Entry 6OU9 (electron microscopy, 3.20 A resolution); this record covers chains B and C of the 3 polymer chains in the assembly.

[Chain B]
Name: Major capsid protein
From: Norovirus Hu/GI.7/TCH-060/USA/2003
UniProt: G8FL04 (G8FL04_9CALI); the construct has insertions or renumbered stretches relative to UniProt, so the offset changes along the chain: 3-193 = UniProt 1-191; 200-539 = UniProt 200-539
Amino-acid sequence (539 residues; numbered 3 to 539 plus 8 insertion-coded residues; 6 numbers in that range are skipped by the numbering (no residue carries them; nothing is unmodelled there); the number before each row is that of its first residue; a row labelled like 193A-193H holds insertion residues (193A, then the next letters in order)):
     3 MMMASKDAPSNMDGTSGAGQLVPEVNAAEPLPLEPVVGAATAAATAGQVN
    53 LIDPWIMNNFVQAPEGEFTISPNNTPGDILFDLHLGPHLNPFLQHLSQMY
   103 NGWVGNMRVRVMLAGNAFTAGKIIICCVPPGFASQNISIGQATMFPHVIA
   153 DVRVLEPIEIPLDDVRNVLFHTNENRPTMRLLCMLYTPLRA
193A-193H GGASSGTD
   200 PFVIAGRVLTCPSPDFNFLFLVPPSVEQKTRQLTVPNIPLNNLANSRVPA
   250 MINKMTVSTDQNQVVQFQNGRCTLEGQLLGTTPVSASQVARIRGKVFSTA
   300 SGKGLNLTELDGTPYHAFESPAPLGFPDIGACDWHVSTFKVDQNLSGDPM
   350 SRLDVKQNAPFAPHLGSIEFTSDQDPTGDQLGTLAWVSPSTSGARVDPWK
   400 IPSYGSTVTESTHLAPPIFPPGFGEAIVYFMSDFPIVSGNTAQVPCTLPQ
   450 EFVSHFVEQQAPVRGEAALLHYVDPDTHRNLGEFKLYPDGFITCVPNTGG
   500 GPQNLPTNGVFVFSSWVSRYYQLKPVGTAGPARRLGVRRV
Unresolved in the structure: 3-14, 193A-193H, 528-539

[Chain C]
Name: Major capsid protein
From: Norovirus Hu/GI.7/TCH-060/USA/2003
UniProt: G8FL04 (G8FL04_9CALI); the construct has insertions or renumbered stretches relative to UniProt, so the offset changes along the chain: 3-194 = UniProt 1-192; 200-539 = UniProt 200-539
Amino-acid sequence (539 residues; row label = number of the first residue in the row; note: 5 numbers in that range are skipped by the numbering (no residue carries them; nothing is unmodelled there); a row labelled like 194A-194G holds insertion residues (194A, then the next letters in order)):
     3 MMMASKDAPSNMDGTSGAGQLVPEVNAAEPLPLEPVVGAATAAATAGQVN
    53 LIDPWIMNNFVQAPEGEFTISPNNTPGDILFDLHLGPHLNPFLQHLSQMY
   103 NGWVGNMRVRVMLAGNAFTAGKIIICCVPPGFASQNISIGQATMFPHVIA
   153 DVRVLEPIEIPLDDVRNVLFHTNENRPTMRLLCMLYTPLRAG
194A-194G GASSGTD
   200 PFVIAGRVLTCPSPDFNFLFLVPPSVEQKTRQLTVPNIPLNNLANSRVPA
   250 MINKMTVSTDQNQVVQFQNGRCTLEGQLLGTTPVSASQVARIRGKVFSTA
   300 SGKGLNLTELDGTPYHAFESPAPLGFPDIGACDWHVSTFKVDQNLSGDPM
   350 SRLDVKQNAPFAPHLGSIEFTSDQDPTGDQLGTLAWVSPSTSGARVDPWK
   400 IPSYGSTVTESTHLAPPIFPPGFGEAIVYFMSDFPIVSGNTAQVPCTLPQ
   450 EFVSHFVEQQAPVRGEAALLHYVDPDTHRNLGEFKLYPDGFITCVPNTGG
   500 GPQNLPTNGVFVFSSWVSRYYQLKPVGTAGPARRLGVRRV
Unresolved in the structure: 3-32, 194A-194G, 405-410, 527-539

[Interface between chain B and chain C]
Pairs across the interface (47; chain B residue first):
  Asp-15(B) with Asp-153(C); Val-156(C)
  Gly-16(B) with Asp-153(C); Val-156(C)
  Gly-19(B) with Ala-119(C); Arg-155(C)
  Ala-20(B) with Arg-155(C)
  Leu-23(B) with Phe-120(C), hydrophobic
  Trp-57(B) with Pro-34(C); Glu-36(C)
  Asn-61(B) with Pro-34(C)
  Phe-62(B) with His-149(C)
  Val-63(B) with Thr-145(C); Met-146(C), hydrophobic
  Gln-64(B) with Gly-142(C); Thr-145(C), hydrogen bond (backbone-side chain); Tyr-188(C), hydrogen bond
  Glu-69(B) with Ile-141(C)
  Pro-93(B) with Met-146(C), hydrophobic
  Phe-94(B) with Met-146(C), hydrophobic
  Met-114(B) with Lys-124(C)
  Gly-117(B) with Ala-122(C); Arg-155(C), hydrogen bond (backbone-side chain)
  Asn-118(B) with Phe-120(C); Thr-121(C); Ala-122(C); Arg-192(C); Ala-193(C)
  Leu-157(B) with Arg-155(C)
  Phe-201(B) with Arg-192(C)
  Val-202(B) with Arg-192(C)
  Ala-204(B) with Thr-189(C); Pro-190(C)
  Arg-206(B) with Pro-78(C); Ile-141(C); Tyr-188(C), hydrogen bond (side chain-backbone); Thr-189(C)
  Leu-208(B) with Tyr-188(C)
  Val-472(B) with Asn-138(C)
  Asp-473(B) with Phe-422(C)
  Asp-475(B) with Tyr-519(C)
  Thr-476(B) with Gln-521(C), hydrogen bond
  His-477(B) with Gln-137(C); Asn-138(C)
  Arg-478(B) with Phe-422(C); Gln-521(C)
  Asn-479(B) with Thr-77(C)
Other interface residues (no listed pair), chain B (35 interface residues in all): Ser-18, Gly-21, Ala-116, Phe-120, Pro-200, Lys-523
Other interface residues (no listed pair), chain C (31 interface residues in all): Asn-75, Ile-151, Leu-157, Gly-194

[Summary]
Chain B and chain C form an interface of 35 and 31 residues respectively; the contacts include 5 hydrogen
bonds. Polar pairs include Gln-64(B)/Thr-145(C), Gln-64(B)/Tyr-188(C) and Gly-117(B)/Arg-155(C).
Both chains are Major capsid protein (Norovirus Hu/GI.7/TCH-060/USA/2003). Entry 6OU9 (Asymmetric focused
reconstruction of human norovirus GI.7 Houston strain VLP asymmetric unit in T=3 symmetry) was determined by
electron microscopy together with 6OTF, 6OUC, 6OUT and 6OUU from the same study.
